Entry 3NBK (X-ray diffraction, 1.58 A resolution); this record covers chains A and B.

== Chain A (and B) ==
Molecule: Phosphopantetheine adenylyltransferase
From: Mycobacterium tuberculosis
Notes: EC 2.7.7.3; chain B of this document is another copy of the same molecule, construct and numbering; everything in this record applies to it too
Reference sequence: P0A530 (COAD_MYCTU); numbering as in UniProt (aligned over 1-157)
Sequence (177 residues; numbered -19 to 157; the number before each row is that of its first residue; numbers below 1 keep their minus sign (Met-19 is residue -19)):
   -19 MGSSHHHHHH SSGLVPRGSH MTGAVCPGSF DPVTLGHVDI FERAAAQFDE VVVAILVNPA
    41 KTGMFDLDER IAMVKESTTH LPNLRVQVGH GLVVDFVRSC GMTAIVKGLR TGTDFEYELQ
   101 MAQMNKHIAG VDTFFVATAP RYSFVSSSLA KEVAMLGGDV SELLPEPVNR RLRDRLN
Disordered / not traced: -19 to -1
Construct notes: expression tag (-19 to 0)
Metal / ion sites: Ni2+: Asp29 (shared with His0(B), Asp29(B) of chain B)
Residues lining bound ligands: 4'-phosphopantetheine (PNS): Pro7, Gly8, Ser9, Phe10, Leu36, Gly71, Leu72, Val73, Lys87, Met101, Met104, Asn105, Leu129, Glu132, Val133, Leu136

== Chain A / chain B interface ==
Contacting residue pairs - 40 pairs, chain A then chain B:
  His0(A) - Asp29(B)
  Thr2(A) - Thr2(B)
  Thr2(A) - Gln27(B)
  Thr2(A) - Asp29(B)
  Arg23(A) - Lys106(B)
  Arg23(A) - Asp112(B)  salt bridge
  Gln27(A) - Thr2(B)
  Gln27(A) - Phe28(B)
  Gln27(A) - Thr83(B)  hydrogen bond
  Gln27(A) - Ala84(B)
  Gln27(A) - Asp112(B)  hydrogen bond
  Gln27(A) - Phe114(B)
  Phe28(A) - Gln27(B)
  Asp29(A) - His0(B)
  Asp29(A) - Thr2(B)
  Thr83(A) - Gln27(B)  hydrogen bond
  Ala84(A) - Gln27(B)
  Leu89(A) - Phe95(B)  hydrophobic
  Phe95(A) - Leu89(B)  hydrophobic
  Phe95(A) - Phe95(B)  hydrophobic
  Gln103(A) - Ala117(B)
  Gln103(A) - Thr118(B)  hydrogen bond (side chain-backbone)
  Gln103(A) - Pro120(B)
  Lys106(A) - Arg23(B)
  Asp112(A) - Arg23(B)  salt bridge
  Asp112(A) - Gln27(B)  hydrogen bond
  Thr113(A) - Phe115(B)
  Thr113(A) - Val116(B)
  Phe114(A) - Gln27(B)
  Phe114(A) - Phe114(B)  hydrophobic
  Phe114(A) - Phe115(B)
  Phe114(A) - Val116(B)  hydrophobic
  Phe115(A) - Thr113(B)
  Phe115(A) - Phe114(B)
  Phe115(A) - Phe115(B)  hydrogen bond (backbone-backbone)
  Val116(A) - Thr113(B)
  Val116(A) - Phe114(B)  hydrophobic
  Ala117(A) - Gln103(B)
  Thr118(A) - Gln103(B)  hydrogen bond (backbone-side chain)
  Pro120(A) - Gln103(B)
Other interface residues (no listed pair), chain A (23 interface residues in all): Gly3, Val86, Leu99
Other interface residues (no listed pair), chain B (23 interface residues in all): Gly3, Val86, Leu99

== Summary ==
Chain A and chain B each contribute 23 residues to their interface, with 7 hydrogen bonds and 2 salt bridges.
Among the polar pairs are Arg23(A)-Asp112(B), Gln27(A)-Thr83(B) and Gln27(A)-Asp112(B). Bound to chain A:
4'-phosphopantetheine.
Chain A and chain B are both Phosphopantetheine adenylyltransferase (Mycobacterium tuberculosis); the
structure, Phosphopantetheine Adenylyltransferase from Mycobacterium tuberculosis in complex with
4'-phosphopantetheine, was determined by X-ray diffraction (same publication as 3NBA).
